Entry 7VYM (electron microscopy, 3.68 A resolution); this record covers chains B and E of the 5 polymer chains in the assembly.

# Chain B
Name: Capsid protein VP2
Source organism: Coxsackievirus B3
Amino-acid sequence (263 residues; row label = number of the first residue in the row):
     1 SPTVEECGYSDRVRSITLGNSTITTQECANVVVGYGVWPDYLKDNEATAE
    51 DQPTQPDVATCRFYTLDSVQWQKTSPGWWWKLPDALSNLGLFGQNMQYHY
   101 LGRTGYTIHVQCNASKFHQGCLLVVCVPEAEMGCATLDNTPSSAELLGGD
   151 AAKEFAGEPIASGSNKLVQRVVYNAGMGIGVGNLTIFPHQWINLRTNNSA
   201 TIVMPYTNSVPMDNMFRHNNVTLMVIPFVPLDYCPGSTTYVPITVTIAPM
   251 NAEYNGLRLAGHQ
Disordered / not traced: 1-7, 263

# Chain E
Name: Coxsackievirus and adenovirus receptor
Source organism: Homo sapiens
UniProt: P78310 (CXAR_HUMAN); residue numbers follow UniProt; this construct covers 21-236
Amino-acid sequence (225 residues; numbered 20 to 244; the number before each row is that of its first residue):
    20 MSITTPEEMIEKAKGETAYLPCKFTLSPEDQGPLDIEWLISPADNQKVDQ
    70 VIILYSGDKIYDDYYPDLKGRVHFTSNDLKSGDASINVTNLQLSDIGTYQ
   120 CKVKKAPGVANKKIHLVVLVKPSGARCYVDGSEEIGSDFKIKCEPKEGSL
   170 PLQYEWQKLSDSQKMPTSWLAEMTSSVISVKNASSEYSGTYSCTVRNRVG
   220 SDQCLLRLNVVPPSNKALEHHHHHH
Disordered / not traced: 20, 61-68, 96-97, 112-113, 138-244
Sequence notes: initiating methionine (20); expression tag (237-244)
UniProt features mapped onto this chain:
  - glycosylation (N-linked (GlcNAc...) asparagine): Asn-106, Asn-201
  - mutagenesis: Val-70 to Ile-72 (Abolishes binding to adenovirus type 5)
Disulfide bonds: Cys-41/Cys-120

# How chain B and chain E interact
Pairs across the interface (11):
  Thr-136(B) / Glu-26(E)  hydrogen bond
  Asp-138(B) / Glu-26(E)
  Asn-139(B) / Thr-24(E)  hydrogen bond
  Asn-139(B) / Pro-25(E)
  Asn-139(B) / Glu-26(E)  hydrogen bond (side chain-backbone)
  Gly-163(B) / Glu-26(E)
  Ser-164(B) / Glu-26(E)  hydrogen bond
  Ser-164(B) / Glu-27(E)
  Ser-164(B) / Met-28(E)
  Ser-164(B) / His-134(E)
  Lys-166(B) / Thr-24(E)

# Summary
The chain B/chain E interface involves 6 residues from each chain; the contacts include 4 hydrogen bonds.
Polar contacts include Thr-136(B)/Glu-26(E), Asn-139(B)/Thr-24(E) and Asn-139(B)/Glu-26(E). From UniProt: 3
mutagenesis sites on chain E.
Chain B is Capsid protein VP2 (Coxsackievirus B3) and chain E is Coxsackievirus and adenovirus receptor (Homo
sapiens); the structure, Coxsackievirus B3 at pH7.4 (VP3-234E) incubation with coxsackievirus and adenovirus
receptor for 10min, was determined by electron microscopy (same publication as 7VXH, 7VXZ, 7VY0, 7VY5, 7VY6,
7VYK and 3 further entries).
